Entry 7WB5 (electron microscopy, 3.70 A resolution); this record covers chains H and L of the 3 polymer chains in the assembly.

== Chain H ==
Name: hu33 heavy chain
Organism: Homo sapiens
Chain sequence (118 residues; row label = number of the first residue in the row):
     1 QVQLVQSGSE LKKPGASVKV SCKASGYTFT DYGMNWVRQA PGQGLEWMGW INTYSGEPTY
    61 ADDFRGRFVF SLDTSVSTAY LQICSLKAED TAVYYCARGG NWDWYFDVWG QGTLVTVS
Disulfide bonds: C22-C96

== Chain L ==
Name: hu33 light chain
Organism: Homo sapiens
Chain sequence (107 residues; numbered 1 to 107; the number before each row is that of its first residue):
     1 DIQMTQSPSS LSASVGDRVT ITCRASQSVS NFLHWYQQKP GKAPKLLIYY ASQSISGVPS
    61 RFSGSGSGTD FTLTISSLQP EDFATYYCQQ SNTWPLTFGQ GTKLEIK
Disulfide bonds: C23-C88

== Chain H / chain L interface ==
Residue-residue contacts - 33 pairs, chain H then chain L:
  G42(H) with Q100(L)
  Q43(H) with Y87(L)
  G44(H) with Y87(L)
  L45(H) with P44(L), hydrophobic; Y87(L), hydrophobic; F98(L)
  W47(H) with W94(L), hydrophobic; P95(L), hydrophobic; L96(L)
  D62(H) with P95(L)
  Y95(H) with Q38(L); K42(L), hydrogen bond (side chain-backbone); P44(L)
  W102(H) with Y50(L)
  D103(H) with Y50(L), hydrogen bond; S91(L)
  W104(H) with S91(L); W94(L); L96(L)
  Y105(H) with H34(L); Y36(L); L46(L), hydrophobic; Y49(L), hydrophobic
  F106(H) with Y36(L), hydrogen bond (backbone-side chain); Q89(L); L96(L), hydrophobic; F98(L), hydrophobic
  D107(H) with Y36(L); L46(L); I55(L)
  V108(H) with A43(L); P44(L)
  G110(H) with A43(L)
Other interface residues (no listed pair), chain H (21 interface residues in all): N35, V37, Q39, E46, A61, W109

== In short ==
21 residues of chain H face 18 of chain L across their interface; the contacts include 3 hydrogen bonds. Among
the polar pairs are Y95(H)-K42(L), D103(H)-Y50(L) and F106(H)-Y36(L).
Here chain H is hu33 heavy chain and chain L is hu33 light chain, both from Homo sapiens. Entry 7WB5 (local
structure of hu33 and spike) was determined by electron microscopy, deposited together with 7WBH.
